PDB entry 7JGR | electron microscopy, 3.90 A resolution | chains B and E of the 9 polymer chains in the assembly

== Chain B ==
Name: Origin recognition complex subunit 2
Organism: Drosophila melanogaster
Reference sequence: Q24168 (ORC2_DROME); residue numbers follow UniProt; this construct covers 1-618
Chain sequence (618 residues; row label = number of the first residue in the row):
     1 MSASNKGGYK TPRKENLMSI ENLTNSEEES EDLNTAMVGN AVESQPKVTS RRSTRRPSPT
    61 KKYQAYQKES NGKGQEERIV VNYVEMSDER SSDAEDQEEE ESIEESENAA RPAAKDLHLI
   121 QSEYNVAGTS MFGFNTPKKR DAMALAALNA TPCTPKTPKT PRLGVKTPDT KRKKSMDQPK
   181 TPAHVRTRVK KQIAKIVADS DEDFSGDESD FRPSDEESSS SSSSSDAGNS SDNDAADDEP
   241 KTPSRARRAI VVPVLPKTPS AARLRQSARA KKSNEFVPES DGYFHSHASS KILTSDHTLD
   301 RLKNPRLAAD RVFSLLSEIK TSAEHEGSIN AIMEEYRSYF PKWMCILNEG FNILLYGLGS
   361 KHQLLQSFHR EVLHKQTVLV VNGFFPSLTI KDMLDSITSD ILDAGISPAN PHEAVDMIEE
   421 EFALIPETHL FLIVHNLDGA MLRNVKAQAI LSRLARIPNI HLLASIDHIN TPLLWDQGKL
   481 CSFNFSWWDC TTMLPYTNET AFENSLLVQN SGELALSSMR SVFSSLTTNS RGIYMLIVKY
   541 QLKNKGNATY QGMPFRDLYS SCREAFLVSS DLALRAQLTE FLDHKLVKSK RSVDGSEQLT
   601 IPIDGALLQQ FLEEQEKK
Unresolved in the structure: 1-275, 287-322, 506-514, 546-551, 617-618
Swiss-Prot annotation at these positions:
  - modified residue: Thr24 (Phosphothreonine), Ser26 (Phosphoserine), Ser30 (Phosphoserine), Ser87 (Phosphoserine), Ser91 (Phosphoserine), Ser92 (Phosphoserine), Thr151 (Phosphothreonine), Thr154 (Phosphothreonine), Thr157 (Phosphothreonine), Thr160 (Phosphothreonine), Thr167 (Phosphothreonine), Thr170 (Phosphothreonine), Thr181 (Phosphothreonine), Thr258 (Phosphothreonine), Ser260 (Phosphoserine)

== Chain E ==
Name: Origin recognition complex subunit 5
Organism: Drosophila melanogaster
Reference sequence: Q24169 (ORC5_DROME); residue numbers follow UniProt; this construct covers 1-460
Chain sequence (460 residues; row label = number of the first residue in the row):
     1 MEAICSSLEP LFPCREAAIE TLGELIGDSS ETYPSAIYLF GHSGTGKTAL TRAFLKECGK
    61 RQNVRTAHLN AIECYTTKIM LEILLDSLAP DQGDALKVDN MLDFVEQLRR QAATRVEDQG
   121 FLIAVDNAER LRDMDANVLP VLLRLQELTN LNLCVILLSQ LPFEKFYNKT GLSEIVCLHL
   181 AQYNKAETQR ILGSDFQQVR NQLLEQFAQD KKRLEICQEA VTEDFYNNYL NLFLSVFYKA
   241 CRDVPELQLT ARKCLSTYLE PVLDGTVDAT DISRLWRHIA GPLRSALTQI YMRIEKPAEE
   301 VEDFTAIEDQ SVRKLAQSLE LPYYAKFLLI AAFLASHNAA KQDKRLFVKH HGKQRKRMQT
   361 VNARAKTTEK MSTTLGPKSF SIDRLLAIFY AILEEKVGLT CNLLSQISTL VHLNLLSFVS
   421 GEQNIMEGSA RLQCTIGLEF VLQIGKVVGF NVRQYLCDFM
Unresolved in the structure: 207-210, 266-272, 296-317, 350-374, 457-460
Metal / ion sites: Mg2+: Thr48, Asp126 (together with ATP)
Ligand contacts: ATP (adenosine-5'-triphosphate): Leu11, Phe12, Pro13, Arg15, His42, Ser43, Gly44, Thr45, Gly46, Lys47, Thr48, Ala49, Gln160, Tyr183, Ile191, Pro245
Swiss-Prot annotation at these positions:
  - binding site (ATP): Gly41 to Thr48

== Chain B / chain E interface ==
Pairs across the interface - 43 pairs, chain B then chain E:
  Phe276(B) - Gly398(E)
  Phe276(B) - Leu399(E)  hydrogen bond (backbone-backbone)
  Val277(B) - Lys396(E)
  Val277(B) - Val397(E)
  Val277(B) - Gly398(E)
  Pro278(B) - Tyr390(E)  hydrophobic
  Pro278(B) - Leu399(E)  hydrophobic
  Ser280(B) - Ala387(E)
  Ser280(B) - Ala391(E)
  Asp281(B) - Val348(E)
  Tyr283(B) - Ser381(E)  hydrogen bond
  Tyr283(B) - Asp383(E)  hydrogen bond
  Tyr283(B) - Arg384(E)
  Tyr283(B) - Ala387(E)  hydrophobic
  Phe284(B) - Asp343(E)
  Phe284(B) - Lys344(E)
  Phe284(B) - Phe347(E)  hydrophobic
  Phe284(B) - Ala387(E)  hydrophobic
  His285(B) - Val348(E)
  Arg443(B) - Met426(E)
  Arg443(B) - Glu427(E)  salt bridge
  Val445(B) - Ile425(E)  hydrophobic
  His468(B) - Met426(E)
  Asn470(B) - Met426(E)  hydrogen bond (side chain-backbone)
  Thr471(B) - Met426(E)
  Pro472(B) - Cys401(E)  hydrophobic
  Pro472(B) - Leu404(E)
  Pro472(B) - Ser405(E)
  Leu473(B) - Ile382(E)  hydrophobic
  Leu473(B) - Leu404(E)  hydrophobic
  Leu473(B) - Ser408(E)  hydrogen bond (backbone-side chain)
  Leu474(B) - Met426(E)  hydrophobic
  Trp475(B) - Ser405(E)  hydrogen bond (backbone-side chain)
  Asp476(B) - Ser405(E)
  Asp476(B) - Ser408(E)
  Asp476(B) - Thr409(E)
  Asp476(B) - His412(E)  salt bridge
  Gln477(B) - Gln406(E)  hydrogen bond
  Gln477(B) - Thr409(E)
  Lys479(B) - His412(E)
  Leu480(B) - Cys401(E)  hydrophobic
  Leu480(B) - Ser405(E)
  Trp487(B) - Cys401(E)  hydrophobic
Interface residues without a listed pair, chain B (23 interface residues in all): Asp438
Interface residues without a listed pair, chain E (27 interface residues in all): Ile388, Ile407

== In short ==
The interface between chain B and chain E involves 23 residues on one side and 27 on the other, with 7
hydrogen bonds and 2 salt bridges. Polar contacts include Arg443(B)-Glu427(E), Asp476(B)-His412(E) and
Tyr283(B)-Ser381(E). Bound to chain E: ATP.
Chain B is Origin recognition complex subunit 2 and chain E is Origin recognition complex subunit 5, both from
Drosophila melanogaster; the structure, Structure of Drosophila ORC bound to DNA (84 bp) and Cdc6, was
determined by electron microscopy, deposited together with 7JGS, 7JK2, 7JK3, 7JK4, 7JK5 and 7JK6.
